PDB entry 5S5Z | X-ray diffraction, 2.55 A resolution | chains C and E of the 6 polymer chains in the assembly

[Chain C]
Molecule: Tubulin alpha-1B chain
Source organism: Bos taurus
Reference sequence: P81947 (TBA1B_BOVIN); residue numbers follow UniProt; this construct covers 1-451
Amino-acid sequence (451 residues; each row starts with the number of its first residue):
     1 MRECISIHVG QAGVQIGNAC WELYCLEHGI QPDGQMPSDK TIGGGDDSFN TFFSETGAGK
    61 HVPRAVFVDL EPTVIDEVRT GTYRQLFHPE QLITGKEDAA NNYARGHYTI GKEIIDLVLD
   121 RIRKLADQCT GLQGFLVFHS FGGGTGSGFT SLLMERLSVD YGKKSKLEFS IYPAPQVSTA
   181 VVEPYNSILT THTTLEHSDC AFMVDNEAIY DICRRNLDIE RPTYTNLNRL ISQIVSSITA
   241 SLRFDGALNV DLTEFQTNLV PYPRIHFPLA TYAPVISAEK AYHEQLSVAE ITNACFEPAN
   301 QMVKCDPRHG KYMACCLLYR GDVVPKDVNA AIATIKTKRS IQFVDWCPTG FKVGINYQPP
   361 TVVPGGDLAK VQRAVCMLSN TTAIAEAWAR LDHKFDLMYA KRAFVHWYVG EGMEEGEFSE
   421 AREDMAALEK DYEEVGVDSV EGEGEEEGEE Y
Not modelled in the structure: 441-451
Bound ions: Ca2+ site 1: D39, T41, G44, E55; Ca2+ site 2: E284 (shared with 1 residue of chain B)
Residues lining bound ligands:
  - AWD (N-(4-fluorophenyl)-4-methyl-piperazine-1-carboxamide), molecule 1: N258, N329, P348, G350, F351, K352
  - AWD, molecule 2: D345, W346, C347, P348
  - GTP (guanosine-5'-triphosphate): G10, Q11, A12, Q15, I16, D69, D98, A99, A100, N101, S140, G142, G143, G144, T145, G146, I171, P173, V177, S178, T179, E183, N206, Y224, L227, N228, I231

[Chain E]
Molecule: Stathmin-4
Source organism: Rattus norvegicus
Reference sequence: P63043 (STMN4_RAT); residues 5-145 here correspond to UniProt positions 49-189 (UniProt number = residue number + 44)
Amino-acid sequence (143 residues; numbered 3 to 145; the number before each row is that of its first residue):
     3 MADMEVIELN KCTSGQSFEV ILKPPSFDGV PEFNASLPRR RDPSLEEIQK KLEAAEERRK
    63 YQEAELLKHL AEKREHEREV IQKAIEENNN FIKMAKEKLA QKMESNKENR EAHLAAMLER
   123 LQEKDKHAEE VRKNKELKEE ASR
Not modelled in the structure: 3-5, 29-43, 144-145
Construct notes: initiating methionine (3); expression tag (4)
Curated features (UniProtKB/Swiss-Prot):
  - modified residue: S46 (Phosphoserine)

[Interface between chain C and chain E]
Contacting residue pairs (32; chain C residue first):
  H107(C) with K104(E); M105(E)
  Y108(C) with K104(E); M105(E), hydrophobic; N108(E)
  T109(C) with R112(E)
  K112(C) with M105(E)
  E155(C) with L101(E); K104(E), salt bridge
  R156(C) with L101(E)
  S158(C) with F93(E); I94(E)
  V159(C) with I94(E); K98(E)
  G162(C) with N90(E); I94(E)
  K163(C) with N90(E), hydrogen bond (backbone-side chain); F93(E)
  T193(C) with K104(E)
  E196(C) with F93(E)
  H197(C) with F93(E); A97(E)
  V409(C) with H115(E)
  G410(C) with R112(E)
  E411(C) with N108(E), hydrogen bond (backbone-side chain); R112(E), salt bridge
  G412(C) with N108(E); N111(E), hydrogen bond (backbone-side chain); R112(E)
  M413(C) with N108(E)
  E414(C) with S107(E), hydrogen bond; N111(E), hydrogen bond
Other interface residues (no listed pair), chain C (21 interface residues in all): L152, E417
Other interface residues (no listed pair), chain E (14 interface residues in all): K100

[Overview]
21 residues of chain C face 14 of chain E across their interface; the contacts include 5 hydrogen bonds and 2
salt bridges. Polar pairs include E155(C)-K104(E), E411(C)-R112(E) and K163(C)-N90(E). Bound to chain C:
compound AWD and GTP.
Chain C is Tubulin alpha-1B chain (Bos taurus) and chain E is Stathmin-4 (Rattus norvegicus); the structure,
Tubulin-Z2856434944-complex, was determined by X-ray diffraction, deposited together with 5S4L, 5S4M, 5S4N,
5S4O, 5S4P, 5S4Q and 52 further entries.
